PDB entry 8YN8 | electron microscopy, 2.77 A resolution | chains A and B of the 5 polymer chains in the assembly

== Chain A ==
Name: Engineered guanine nucleotide-binding protein G(o) subunit alpha, Guanine nucleotide-binding protein G(o) subunit alpha
Source organism: synthetic construct
UniProtKB: P09471 (GNAO_HUMAN); residues 182-354 carry their UniProt numbers (163 of 226 residues fall inside the UniProt entry; the rest is not from it)
Amino-acid sequence (226 residues; each row starts with the number of its first residue; note: 126 numbers in that range are skipped by the numbering (no residue carries them; nothing is unmodelled there)):
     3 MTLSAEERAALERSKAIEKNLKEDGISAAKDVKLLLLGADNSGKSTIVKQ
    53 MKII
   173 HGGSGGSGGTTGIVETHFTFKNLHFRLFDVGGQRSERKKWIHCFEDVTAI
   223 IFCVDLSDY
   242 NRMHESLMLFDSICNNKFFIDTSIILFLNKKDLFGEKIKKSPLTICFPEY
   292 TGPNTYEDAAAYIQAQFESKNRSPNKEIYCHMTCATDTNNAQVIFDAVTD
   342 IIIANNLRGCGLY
Disordered / not traced: 3, 173-182
Differences from the reference sequence: engineered mutation Asp227 (Ala in P09471), Asp230 (Gly in P09471), Ala332 (Ile in P09471), Ile335 (Val in P09471)
Curated features (UniProtKB/Swiss-Prot):
  - region: Phe197 to Arg206 (G3 motif), Ile266 to Asp273 (G4 motif), Thr324 to Thr329 (G5 motif)
  - binding site (Mg(2+)): Thr182
  - binding site (GTP): Asn270, Asp273, Cys325
  - modified residue: Gln205 (5-glutamyl histamine), Cys351 (ADP-ribosylcysteine)
  - lipidation: Cys351 (S-palmitoyl cysteine)

== Chain B ==
Name: Guanine nucleotide-binding protein G(I)/G(S)/G(T) subunit beta-1
Source organism: Homo sapiens
UniProtKB: P62873 (GBB1_HUMAN); residue numbers follow UniProt; this construct covers 2-340
Amino-acid sequence (376 residues; each row starts with the number of its first residue; numbers below 1 keep their minus sign (Met-9 is residue -9)):
    -9 MHHHHHHGSSGSELDQLRQEAEQLKNQIRDARKACADATLSQITNNIDPV
    41 GRIQMRTRRTLRGHLAKIYAMHWGTDSRLLVSASQDGKLIIWDSYTTNKV
    91 HAIPLRSSWVMTCAYAPSGNYVACGGLDNICSIYNLKTREGNVRVSRELA
   141 GHTGYLSCCRFLDDNQIVTSSGDTTCALWDIETGQQTTTFTGHTGDVMSL
   191 SLAPDTRLFVSGACDASAKLWDVREGMCRQTFTGHESDINAICFFPNGNA
   241 FATGSDDATCRLFDLRADQELMTYSHDNIICGITSVSFSKSGRLLLAGYD
   291 DFNCNVWDALKADRAGVLAGHDNRVSCLGVTDDGMAVATGSWDSFLKIWN
   341 GSSGGGGSGGGGSSGVSGWRLFKKIS
Disordered / not traced: -9 to 1, 344-366
Differences from the reference sequence: initiating methionine (-9); expression tag (-8 to 1, 341-366)
Curated features (UniProtKB/Swiss-Prot):
  - modified residue: Ser2 (N-acetylserine), His266 (Phosphohistidine)
  - natural variant: Leu30 (L30F: In MRD42; uncertain significance), Arg52 (R52G: In MRD42), Gly64 (G64V: In MRD42), Asp76 (D76E: In MRD42; D76G: In MRD42), Gly77 (G77S: In MRD42), Lys78 (K78R: In MRD42), Ile80 (I80N: In MRD42; I80T: In MRD42), His91 (H91R: In MRD42; uncertain significance), Ala92 (A92T: In MRD42), Pro94 (P94S: In MRD42), Leu95 (L95P: In MRD42), Arg96 (R96L: In MRD42), 5 further natural variant entries in UniProt

== How chain A and chain B interact ==
Residue-residue contacts (50):
  Ala12(A) - Asn88(B)
  Leu13(A) - Asn88(B)
  Arg15(A) - Val90(B)  hydrogen bond (side chain-backbone)
  Arg15(A) - His91(B)  hydrogen bond
  Ser16(A) - Asn88(B)
  Ser16(A) - Lys89(B)  hydrogen bond (side chain-backbone)
  Ile19(A) - Lys89(B)
  Ile19(A) - Val90(B)
  Ile19(A) - Ala92(B)  hydrophobic
  Glu20(A) - Lys89(B)  salt bridge
  Leu23(A) - Gly53(B)
  Leu23(A) - Leu55(B)
  Leu23(A) - Ile80(B)  hydrophobic
  Leu23(A) - Lys89(B)
  Asp26(A) - Lys78(B)  salt bridge
  Gly27(A) - Leu55(B)
  Lys35(A) - Trp99(B)
  Thr183(A) - Asn119(B)  hydrogen bond
  Gly184(A) - Leu117(B)
  Gly184(A) - Asn119(B)
  Ile185(A) - Leu117(B)  hydrogen bond (backbone-backbone)
  Phe200(A) - Trp99(B)  hydrophobic
  Gln205(A) - Leu117(B)  hydrogen bond (side chain-backbone)
  Gln205(A) - Asn119(B)  hydrogen bond
  Gln205(A) - Tyr145(B)
  Ser207(A) - Tyr145(B)
  Ser207(A) - Gly162(B)
  Ser207(A) - Asp186(B)
  Glu208(A) - Asp186(B)  hydrogen bond (backbone-side chain)
  Lys210(A) - Asp228(B)  salt bridge
  Lys210(A) - Asp246(B)  salt bridge
  Lys211(A) - Tyr145(B)
  Lys211(A) - Met188(B)
  Lys211(A) - Cys204(B)
  Lys211(A) - Asp228(B)  salt bridge
  Lys211(A) - Asn230(B)  hydrogen bond
  Lys211(A) - Asp246(B)  salt bridge
  Trp212(A) - Leu117(B)  hydrophobic
  Trp212(A) - Tyr145(B)
  His214(A) - Lys57(B)  hydrogen bond (backbone-side chain)
  His214(A) - Tyr59(B)  hydrogen bond
  His214(A) - Trp332(B)
  Cys215(A) - Tyr59(B)
  Cys215(A) - Gln75(B)  hydrogen bond
  Cys215(A) - Trp99(B)
  Phe216(A) - Trp99(B)  hydrophobic
  Glu217(A) - Lys57(B)  salt bridge
  Glu217(A) - Trp332(B)
  Lys258(A) - Arg314(B)
  Phe259(A) - Arg314(B)
Also at the interface, not in a pair above, chain A (27 interface residues in all): Arg198
Also at the interface, not in a pair above, chain B (30 interface residues in all): Thr87, Ser98, Met101, Thr143, Gly144

== In short ==
27 residues of chain A face 30 of chain B across their interface; the contacts include 12 hydrogen bonds and 7
salt bridges. Polar contacts include Glu20(A)-Lys89(B), Asp26(A)-Lys78(B) and Lys210(A)-Asp228(B). From
UniProt: Mg2+-binding residue Thr182(A) and 3 GTP-binding residues on chain A.
Here chain A is Engineered guanine nucleotide-binding protein G(o) subunit alpha, Guanine nucleotide-binding
protein G(o) subunit alpha (synthetic construct) and chain B is Guanine nucleotide-binding protein
G(I)/G(S)/G(T) subunit beta-1 (Homo sapiens). Entry 8YN8 (Cryo-EM structure of histamine H3 receptor in
complex with proxyfan and miniGo) was determined by electron microscopy (same publication as 8YN2, 8YN3, 8YN4,
8YN5, 8YN6, 8YN7, 8YN9 and 8YNA).
